5TW1 - chains A and C of the 11 polymer chains in the assembly; structure by X-ray diffraction, 2.76 A resolution.

Chain A:
Molecule: DNA-directed RNA polymerase subunit alpha
Source organism: Mycobacterium smegmatis (strain ATCC 700084 / mc(2)155)
Notes: EC 2.7.7.6
UniProt: A0QSL8 (RPOA_MYCS2); numbering as in UniProt (aligned over 1-350)
Chain sequence (350 residues; numbered 1 to 350; the number before each row is that of its first residue):
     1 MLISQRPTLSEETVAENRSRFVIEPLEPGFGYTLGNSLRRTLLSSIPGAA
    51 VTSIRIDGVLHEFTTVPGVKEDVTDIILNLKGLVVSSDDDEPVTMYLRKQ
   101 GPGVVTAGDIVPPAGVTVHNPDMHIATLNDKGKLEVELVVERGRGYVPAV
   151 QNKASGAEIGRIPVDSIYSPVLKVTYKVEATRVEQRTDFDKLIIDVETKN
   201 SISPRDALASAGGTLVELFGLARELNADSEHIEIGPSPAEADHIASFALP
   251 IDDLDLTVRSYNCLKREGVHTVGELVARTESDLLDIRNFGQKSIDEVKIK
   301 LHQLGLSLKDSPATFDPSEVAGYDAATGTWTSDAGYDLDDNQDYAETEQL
Disordered / not traced: 182-184, 222-350

Chain C:
Molecule: DNA-directed RNA polymerase subunit beta
Source organism: Mycobacterium smegmatis (strain ATCC 700084 / mc(2)155)
Notes: EC 2.7.7.6
UniProt: P60281 (RPOB_MYCS2); numbering as in UniProt (aligned over 1-1169)
Chain sequence (1169 residues; numbered 1 to 1169; the number before each row is that of its first residue):
     1 MLEGCILAVSSQSKSNAITNNSVPGAPNRVSFAKLREPLEVPGLLDVQTD
    51 SFEWLVGSDRWRQAAIDRGEENPVGGLEEVLAELSPIEDFSGSMSLSFSD
   101 PRFDEVKASVDECKDKDMTYAAPLFVTAEFINNNTGEIKSQTVFMGDFPM
   151 MTEKGTFIINGTERVVVSQLVRSPGVYFDETIDKSTEKTLHSVKVIPGRG
   201 AWLEFDVDKRDTVGVRIDRKRRQPVTVLLKALGWTNEQIVERFGFSEIMM
   251 GTLEKDTTSGTDEALLDIYRKLRPGEPPTKESAQTLLENLFFKEKRYDLA
   301 RVGRYKVNKKLGLNAGKPITSSTLTEEDVVATIEYLVRLHEGQTSMTVPG
   351 GVEVPVEVDDIDHFGNRRLRTVGELIQNQIRVGLSRMERVVRERMTTQDV
   401 EAITPQTLINIRPVVAAIKEFFGTSQLSQFMDQNNPLSGLTHKRRLSALG
   451 PGGLSRERAGLEVRDVHPSHYGRMCPIETPEGPNIGLIGSLSVYARVNPF
   501 GFIETPYRKVENGVVTDQIDYLTADEEDRHVVAQANSPTDENGRFTEDRV
   551 MVRKKGGEVEFVSADQVDYMDVSPRQMVSVATAMIPFLEHDDANRALMGA
   601 NMQRQAVPLVRSEAPLVGTGMELRAAIDAGDVVVADKTGVIEEVSADYIT
   651 VMADDGTRQSYRLRKFARSNHGTCANQRPIVDAGQRVEAGQVIADGPCTQ
   701 NGEMALGKNLLVAIMPWEGHNYEDAIILSNRLVEEDVLTSIHIEEHEIDA
   751 RDTKLGAEEITRDIPNVSDEVLADLDERGIVRIGAEVRDGDILVGKVTPK
   801 GETELTPEERLLRAIFGEKAREVRDTSLKVPHGESGKVIGIRVFSREDDD
   851 ELPAGVNELVRVYVAQKRKISDGDKLAGRHGNKGVIGKILPVEDMPFLPD
   901 GTPVDIILNTHGVPRRMNIGQILETHLGWVAKAGWNIDVAAGVPDWASKL
   951 PEELYSAPADSTVATPVFDGAQEGELAGLLGSTLPNRDGEVMVDADGKST
  1001 LFDGRSGEPFPYPVTVGYMYILKLHHLVDDKIHARSTGPYSMITQQPLGG
  1051 KAQFGGQRFGEMECWAMQAYGAAYTLQELLTIKSDDTVGRVKVYEAIVKG
  1101 ENIPEPGIPESFKVLLKELQSLCLNVEVLSSDGAAIEMRDGDDEDLERAA
  1151 ANLGINLSRNESASVEDLA
Disordered / not traced: 1-20, 206-214, 312-322, 1140-1169

How chain A and chain C interact:
Contacting residue pairs (75; chain A residue first):
  R18(A) - R987(C)
  R18(A) - D988(C)  salt bridge
  Y32(A) - G1007(C)
  Y32(A) - P1009(C)
  N36(A) - F897(C)
  N36(A) - D1003(C)
  N36(A) - G1004(C)  hydrogen bond (side chain-backbone)
  N36(A) - R1005(C)  hydrogen bond (side chain-backbone)
  N36(A) - S1006(C)
  N36(A) - G1007(C)
  R39(A) - E893(C)  hydrogen bond (side chain-backbone)
  R39(A) - F897(C)
  R39(A) - G901(C)
  R39(A) - P903(C)
  R40(A) - E893(C)  salt bridge
  R40(A) - D894(C)  salt bridge
  R40(A) - G1004(C)  hydrogen bond (side chain-backbone)
  S44(A) - E893(C)
  L60(A) - G784(C)
  H61(A) - G784(C)
  H61(A) - V838(C)
  H61(A) - I839(C)  hydrogen bond (side chain-backbone)
  E62(A) - K867(C)  salt bridge
  F63(A) - F666(C)
  F63(A) - I741(C)  hydrophobic
  F63(A) - I839(C)  hydrophobic
  T65(A) - A646(C)
  T65(A) - D647(C)  hydrogen bond
  T65(A) - K665(C)
  V66(A) - D647(C)
  G68(A) - S645(C)  hydrogen bond (backbone-side chain)
  V69(A) - S645(C)
  V69(A) - A646(C)  hydrogen bond (backbone-backbone)
  K70(A) - A646(C)
  K70(A) - P679(C)
  K70(A) - V681(C)  hydrogen bond (side chain-backbone)
  K70(A) - D682(C)  salt bridge
  D72(A) - K665(C)  salt bridge
  D72(A) - N676(C)
  D72(A) - R678(C)  salt bridge
  T74(A) - F666(C)
  T74(A) - R678(C)
  T74(A) - K867(C)
  D75(A) - R611(C)  salt bridge
  D75(A) - R678(C)  salt bridge
  L78(A) - R611(C)
  N79(A) - R611(C)
  K81(A) - E734(C)  hydrogen bond (side chain-backbone)
  N129(A) - E643(C)
  K131(A) - E643(C)  salt bridge
  K131(A) - Y648(C)
  Y146(A) - V733(C)
  Y146(A) - E734(C)
  Y146(A) - K869(C)  hydrogen bond
  Q151(A) - E786(C)
  Q151(A) - K837(C)
  N152(A) - E786(C)  hydrogen bond (backbone-side chain)
  N152(A) - K837(C)  hydrogen bond
  K153(A) - E786(C)
  I159(A) - I783(C)
  I159(A) - G784(C)
  I159(A) - A785(C)  hydrophobic
  D165(A) - D736(C)
  D165(A) - K869(C)  salt bridge
  K173(A) - D900(C)
  K173(A) - G901(C)
  K173(A) - T902(C)  hydrogen bond
  V174(A) - G901(C)
  T175(A) - P899(C)  hydrogen bond (side chain-backbone)
  T175(A) - D900(C)
  T175(A) - G901(C)  hydrogen bond (side chain-backbone)
  Y176(A) - F897(C)
  Y176(A) - F1002(C)  hydrophobic
  Y176(A) - G1007(C)  hydrogen bond (side chain-backbone)
  E197(A) - R987(C)  salt bridge
Interface residues without a listed pair, chain A (42 interface residues in all): R20, T33, L43, T64, P67, E71, I167, L172
Interface residues without a listed pair, chain C (51 interface residues in all): V610, V644, E735, A865, Q866, V892, L898, E1008

Overview:
42 residues of chain A face 51 of chain C across their interface, with 17 hydrogen bonds and 12 salt bridges.
Polar contacts include R18(A)-D988(C), R40(A)-E893(C) and R40(A)-D894(C).
Here chain A is DNA-directed RNA polymerase subunit alpha and chain C is DNA-directed RNA polymerase subunit
beta, both from Mycobacterium smegmatis (strain ATCC 700084 / mc(2)155). Entry 5TW1 (Crystal structure of a
Mycobacterium smegmatis transcription initiation complex with RbpA) was determined by X-ray diffraction.
